Entry 3HQZ (X-ray diffraction, 1.70 A resolution); this record covers chain A.

Chain A:
Molecule: cAMP and cAMP-inhibited cGMP 3', 5'-cyclic phosphodiesterase 10A
From: Rattus norvegicus
Notes: EC 3.1.4.17, 3.1.4.35
UniProt: Q9QYJ6 (PDE10_RAT); residues 442-784 here correspond to UniProt positions 452-794 (UniProt number = residue number + 10)
Sequence (380 residues; numbered 405 to 784; the number before each row is that of its first residue):
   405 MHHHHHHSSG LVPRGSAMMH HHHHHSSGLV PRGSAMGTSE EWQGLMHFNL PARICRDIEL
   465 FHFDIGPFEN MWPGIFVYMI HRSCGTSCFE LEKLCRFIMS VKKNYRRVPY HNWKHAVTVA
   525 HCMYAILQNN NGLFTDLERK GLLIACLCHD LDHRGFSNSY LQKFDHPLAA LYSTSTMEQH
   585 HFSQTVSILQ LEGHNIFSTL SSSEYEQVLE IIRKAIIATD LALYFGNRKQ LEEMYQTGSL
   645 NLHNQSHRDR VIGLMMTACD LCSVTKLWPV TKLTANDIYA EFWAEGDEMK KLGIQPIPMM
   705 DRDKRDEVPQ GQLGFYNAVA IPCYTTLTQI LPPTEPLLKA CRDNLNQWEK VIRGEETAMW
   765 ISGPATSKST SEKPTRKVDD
Disordered / not traced: 405-452, 758-784
Differences from the reference sequence: expression tag (405-441)
Bound ions: Zn2+: H519, H553, D554, D664; Mg2+ near D554 (its only coordinating residue here)
Ligand contacts: PF8 (2-{[4-(4-pyridin-4-yl-1H-pyrazol-3-yl)phenoxy]methyl}quinoline): Y514, L625, L665, S667, V668, T678, I682, Y683, F686, P702, M703, K708, E711, V712, G715, Q716, F719
UniProt features mapped onto this chain:
  - active site: H515 (Proton donor)
  - binding site (3',5'-cyclic AMP): H515, Q716
  - binding site (3',5'-cyclic GMP): H515, Q716
  - binding site (a divalent metal cation): H519, H553, D554, D664
What the authors report for this chain:
  - specificity-determining residues: Y683, G715 (by similarity / conservation)

Overview:
Ligands of chain A: compound PF8. H519, H553, D554 and D664 form the Zn2+ site. From UniProt: active-site
residue H515, residues binding 3',5'-cyclic AMP H515 and Q716, residues binding 3',5'-cyclic GMP H515 and Q716
and 4 divalent metal cation-binding residues. From the paper: specificity determinants Y683 and G715.
Chain A is cAMP and cAMP-inhibited cGMP 3', 5'-cyclic phosphodiesterase 10A (Rattus norvegicus); the
structure, Discovery of novel inhibitors of PDE10A, was determined by X-ray diffraction together with 3HQW,
3HQY and 3HR1 from the same study.
